1K3Y - chains A and B; structure by X-ray diffraction, 1.30 A resolution.

[Chain A (and B)]
Protein: Glutathione S-transferase A1
From: Homo sapiens
Notes: EC 2.5.1.18; chain B of this document is another copy of the same molecule, construct and numbering; everything in this record applies to it too
Reference sequence: P08263 (GSTA1_HUMAN); residues 2-222 here correspond to UniProt positions 1-221 (UniProt number = residue number - 1)
Chain sequence (221 residues; numbered 2 to 222; the number before each row is that of its first residue):
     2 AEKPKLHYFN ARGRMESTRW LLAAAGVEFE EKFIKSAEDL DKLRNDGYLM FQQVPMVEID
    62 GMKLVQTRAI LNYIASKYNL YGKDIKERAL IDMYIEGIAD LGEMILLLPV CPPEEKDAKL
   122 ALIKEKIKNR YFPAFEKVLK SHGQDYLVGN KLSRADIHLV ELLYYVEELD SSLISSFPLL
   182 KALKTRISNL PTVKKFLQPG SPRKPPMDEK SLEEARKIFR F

[Chain A / chain B interface]
Contacting residue pairs (64; chain A residue first):
  Met-51(A) with Met-94(B), hydrophobic; Tyr-95(B), hydrophobic; Ala-135(B); Val-139(B), hydrophobic
  Phe-52(A) with Met-94(B); Gly-98(B); Arg-131(B), hydrogen bond (backbone-side chain); Tyr-132(B), hydrophobic; Ala-135(B), hydrophobic; Phe-136(B), hydrophobic
  Gln-53(A) with Arg-131(B)
  Gln-54(A) with Arg-131(B)
  Asp-61(A) with Lys-87(B)
  Met-63(A) with Ala-90(B), hydrophobic
  Leu-65(A) with Ala-90(B), hydrophobic; Met-94(B), hydrophobic
  Val-66(A) with Met-94(B)
  Gln-67(A) with Met-94(B); Glu-97(B); Gly-98(B); Asp-101(B), hydrogen bond
  Arg-69(A) with Arg-69(B); Glu-97(B), salt bridge
  Ala-70(A) with Asp-93(B); Met-94(B)
  Asn-73(A) with Tyr-82(B); Asp-93(B), hydrogen bond
  Tyr-74(A) with Ile-86(B), hydrophobic; Ala-90(B), hydrophobic
  Ser-77(A) with Ile-86(B); Arg-89(B), hydrogen bond
  Lys-78(A) with Ile-86(B)
  Tyr-82(A) with Asn-73(B)
  Ile-86(A) with Tyr-74(B), hydrophobic; Ser-77(B); Lys-78(B)
  Lys-87(A) with Asp-61(B)
  Arg-89(A) with Ser-77(B), hydrogen bond
  Ala-90(A) with Leu-65(B)
  Asp-93(A) with Ala-70(B); Asn-73(B), hydrogen bond
  Met-94(A) with Met-51(B), hydrophobic; Phe-52(B); Lys-64(B); Leu-65(B), hydrophobic; Val-66(B), hydrogen bond (side chain-backbone); Gln-67(B); Ala-70(B)
  Tyr-95(A) with Met-51(B), hydrophobic
  Glu-97(A) with Gln-67(B); Arg-69(B), salt bridge
  Gly-98(A) with Phe-52(B); Gln-67(B)
  Asp-101(A) with Gln-67(B), hydrogen bond
  Arg-131(A) with Arg-45(B); Phe-52(B), hydrogen bond (side chain-backbone); Gln-53(B); Gln-54(B)
  Tyr-132(A) with Phe-52(B), hydrophobic
  Ala-135(A) with Met-51(B); Phe-52(B), hydrophobic
  Phe-136(A) with Met-51(B), hydrophobic; Phe-52(B), hydrophobic
  Val-139(A) with Met-51(B), hydrophobic
Interface residues without a listed pair, chain A (33 interface residues in all): Arg-45, Lys-64

[Overview]
33 residues of chain A and 32 residues of chain B are in contact, with 9 hydrogen bonds and 2 salt bridges.
Polar pairs include Arg-69(A)/Glu-97(B), Phe-52(A)/Arg-131(B) and Gln-67(A)/Asp-101(B).
Chain A and chain B are both Glutathione S-transferase A1 (Homo sapiens); the structure, Crystal Structure
Analysis of human Glutathione S-transferase with S-hexyl glutatione and glycerol at 1.3 Angstrom, was
determined by X-ray diffraction (same publication as 1K3O and 1K3L).
